Entry 1KJM (X-ray diffraction, 2.35 A resolution); this record covers chains A and B of the 3 polymer chains in the assembly.

[Chain A]
Name: RT1 class I histocompatibility antigen, AA alpha chain, heavy chain
Source organism: Rattus norvegicus
Notes: fragment: extracellular domain, residues 25-300, numbered 1-276, plus C-terminal his tag
Reference sequence: P16391 (HA12_RAT); residues 1-276 here correspond to UniProt positions 25-300 (UniProt number = residue number + 24)
Sequence (285 residues; numbered 1 to 285; the number before each row is that of its first residue):
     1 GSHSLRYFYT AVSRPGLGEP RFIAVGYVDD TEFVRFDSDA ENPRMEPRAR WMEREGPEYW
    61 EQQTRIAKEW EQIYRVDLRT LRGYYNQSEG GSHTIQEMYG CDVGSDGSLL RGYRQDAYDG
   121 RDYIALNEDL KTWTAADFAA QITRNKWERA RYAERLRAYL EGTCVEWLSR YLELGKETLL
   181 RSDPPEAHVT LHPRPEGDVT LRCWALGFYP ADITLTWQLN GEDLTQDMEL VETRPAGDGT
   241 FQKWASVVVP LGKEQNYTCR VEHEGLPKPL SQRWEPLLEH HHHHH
Not modelled in the structure: 278-285
Sequence notes: expression tag (262-263, 277, 280-284)
UniProt features mapped onto this chain:
  - region: Glu-275, Pro-276 (Connecting peptide)
  - glycosylation (N-linked (GlcNAc...) asparagine): Asn-86, Asn-256
Disulfides: Cys-101/Cys-164, Cys-203/Cys-259

[Chain B]
Name: beta-2-Microglobulin
Source organism: Rattus norvegicus
Notes: fragment: residues 21-119, numbered 1-99
Reference sequence: P07151 (B2MG_RAT); residues 1-99 here correspond to UniProt positions 21-119 (UniProt number = residue number + 20)
Sequence (100 residues; row label = number of the first residue in the row; numbering starts at 0):
     0 MIQKTPQIQV YSRHPPENGK PNFLNCYVSQ FHPPQIEIEL LKNGKKIPNI EMSDLSFSKD
    60 WSFYILAHTE FTPTETDVYA CRVKHVTLKE PKTVTWDRDM
Not modelled in the structure: 0
Sequence notes: initiating methionine (0)
Disulfides: Cys-25/Cys-80

[Interface between chain A and chain B]
Pairs across the interface (45):
  Phe-8(A) with Phe-56(B)
  Thr-10(A) with Phe-56(B)
  Val-12(A) with Gln-34(B)
  Tyr-27(A) with Ser-55(B)
  Arg-35(A) with Asp-53(B); Leu-54(B), hydrogen bond (side chain-backbone)
  Arg-48(A) with Asp-53(B), salt bridge
  Thr-94(A) with Pro-33(B)
  Gln-96(A) with His-31(B); Phe-56(B); Trp-60(B), hydrogen bond (side chain-backbone); Phe-62(B)
  Glu-97(A) with Phe-56(B)
  Gln-115(A) with Trp-60(B)
  Asp-116(A) with Trp-60(B)
  Ala-117(A) with Trp-60(B)
  Asp-119(A) with Ile-1(B); His-31(B)
  Gly-120(A) with His-31(B), hydrogen bond (backbone-side chain); Trp-60(B)
  Asp-122(A) with Trp-60(B), hydrogen bond
  His-192(A) with Asp-98(B), salt bridge
  Arg-202(A) with Asp-98(B), hydrogen bond (side chain-backbone); Met-99(B)
  Trp-204(A) with Asp-98(B); Met-99(B)
  Val-231(A) with Gln-8(B)
  Glu-232(A) with Gln-8(B), hydrogen bond (backbone-side chain)
  Thr-233(A) with Tyr-26(B)
  Arg-234(A) with Gln-8(B), hydrogen bond; Tyr-10(B); Tyr-26(B); Met-99(B), hydrogen bond (side chain-backbone)
  Pro-235(A) with Tyr-10(B), hydrogen bond (backbone-side chain); Asn-24(B); Tyr-26(B); Leu-65(B), hydrophobic
  Ala-236(A) with Arg-12(B); Asn-24(B), hydrogen bond (backbone-side chain)
  Gly-237(A) with Arg-12(B)
  Asp-238(A) with Arg-12(B)
  Gln-242(A) with Tyr-10(B); Ser-11(B); Arg-12(B)
  Trp-244(A) with Met-99(B)
Interface residues without a listed pair, chain A (33 interface residues in all): Arg-6, Tyr-9, Ser-92, Met-98, Leu-206
Interface residues without a listed pair, chain B (23 interface residues in all): Pro-14, Gln-29, Lys-58, Tyr-63

[Summary]
Chain A and chain B form an interface of 33 and 23 residues respectively; the contacts include 10 hydrogen
bonds and 2 salt bridges. Polar contacts include Arg-48(A)/Asp-53(B), His-192(A)/Asp-98(B) and
Arg-35(A)/Leu-54(B).
Chain A is RT1 class I histocompatibility antigen, AA alpha chain, heavy chain and chain B is
beta-2-Microglobulin, both from Rattus norvegicus; the structure, TAP-A-associated rat MHC class I molecule,
was determined by X-ray diffraction together with 1KJV from the same study.
